PDB entry 9OJR | electron microscopy, 2.95 A resolution | chains A and H of the 7 polymer chains in the assembly

== Chain A ==
Name: Vesicle-fusing ATPase
Source organism: Cricetulus griseus
Notes: EC 3.6.4.6
Reference sequence: P18708 (NSF_CRIGR); residue numbers follow UniProt; this construct covers 1-744
Amino-acid sequence (747 residues; numbered -2 to 744; the number before each row is that of its first residue; numbers below 1 keep their minus sign (Gly-2 is residue -2)):
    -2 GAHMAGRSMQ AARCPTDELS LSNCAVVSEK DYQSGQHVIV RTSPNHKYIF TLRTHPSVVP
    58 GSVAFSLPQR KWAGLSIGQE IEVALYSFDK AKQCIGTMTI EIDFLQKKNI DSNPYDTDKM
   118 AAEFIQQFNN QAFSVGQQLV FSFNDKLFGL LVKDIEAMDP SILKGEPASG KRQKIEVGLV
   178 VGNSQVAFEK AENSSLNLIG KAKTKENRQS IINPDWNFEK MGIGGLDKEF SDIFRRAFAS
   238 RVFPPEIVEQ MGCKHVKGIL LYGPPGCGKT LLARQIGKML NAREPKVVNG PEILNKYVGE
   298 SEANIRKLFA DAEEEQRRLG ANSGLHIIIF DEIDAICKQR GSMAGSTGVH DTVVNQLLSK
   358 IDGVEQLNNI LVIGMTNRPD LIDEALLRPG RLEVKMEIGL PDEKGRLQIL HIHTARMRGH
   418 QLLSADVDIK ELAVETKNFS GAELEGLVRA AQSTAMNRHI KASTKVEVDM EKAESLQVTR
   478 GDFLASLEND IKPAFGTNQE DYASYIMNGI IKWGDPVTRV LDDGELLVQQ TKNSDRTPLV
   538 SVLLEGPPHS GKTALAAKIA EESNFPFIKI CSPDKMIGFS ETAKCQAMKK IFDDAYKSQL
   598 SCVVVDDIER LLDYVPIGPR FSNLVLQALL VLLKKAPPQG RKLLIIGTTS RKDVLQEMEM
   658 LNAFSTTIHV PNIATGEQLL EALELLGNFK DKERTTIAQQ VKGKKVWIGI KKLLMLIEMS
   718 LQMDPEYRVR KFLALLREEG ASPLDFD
Unresolved in the structure: -2 to 214, 741-744
Sequence notes: expression tag (-2 to 0)
UniProt features mapped onto this chain:
  - binding site (ATP): Asn505 to Trp510, Pro545 to Leu552
  - binding site (Mg(2+)): Thr550
  - modified residue: Lys105 (N6-acetyllysine), Ser207 (Phosphoserine), Tyr259 (Phosphotyrosine), Ser569 (Phosphoserine)
Ligand contacts:
  - ADP (adenosine-5'-diphosphate): Gly219, Ile220, Gly221, Pro262, Gly263, Cys264, Gly265, Lys266, Thr267, Leu268, Ile406, His410, Gly438, Ala439, Glu442
  - ATP (adenosine-5'-triphosphate), molecule 1: Lys251, Arg385, Arg388
  - ATP, molecule 2: Ile503, Met504, Asn505, Gly506, Ile507, Ile508, Trp510, Val514, Pro545, His546, Ser547, Gly548, Lys549, Thr550, Ala551, Leu552, Ile707, Lys708
From the paper describing this entry:
  - post-translational modification sites: Ser207 (citing earlier work)

== Chain H ==
Name: Synaptosomal-associated protein 25
Source organism: Rattus rattus
Reference sequence: P60881 (SNP25_RAT); residue numbers follow UniProt; this construct covers 1-83
Amino-acid sequence (84 residues; row label = number of the first residue in the row; numbering starts at 0):
     0 SMAEDADMRN ELEEMQRRAD QLADESLEST RRMLQLVEES KDAGIRTLVM LDEQGEQLER
    60 IEEGMDQINK DMKEAEKNLT DLGK
Unresolved in the structure: 0, 17-83
Sequence notes: expression tag (0)

== How chain A and chain H interact ==
Residue-residue contacts (9):
  Lys293(A) - Glu3(H)
  Lys293(A) - Asp4(H)  salt bridge
  Tyr294(A) - Glu3(H)
  Tyr294(A) - Asp4(H)
  Tyr294(A) - Met7(H)  hydrophobic
  Val295(A) - Glu3(H)
  Val295(A) - Asp4(H)
  Val295(A) - Asp6(H)
  Val346(A) - Met1(H)
Other interface residues (no listed pair), chain A (5 interface residues in all): Asn292

== Summary ==
The chain A/chain H interface involves 5 residues from each chain; the contacts include 1 salt bridge. Its one
salt-bridged contact is Lys293(A)-Asp4(H). Ligands of chain A: ATP and ADP. From UniProt: 14 ATP-binding
residues and Mg2+-binding residue Thr550(A) on chain A. From the paper: a modification site at Ser207(A).
Here chain A is Vesicle-fusing ATPase (Cricetulus griseus) and chain H is Synaptosomal-associated protein 25
(Rattus rattus). Entry 9OJR (21bin20S complex (NSF-alphaSNAP-2:1 syntaxin-1a:SNAP-25), non-hydrolyzing, class
3) was determined by electron microscopy, deposited together with 9OJU, 9OJZ, 9OK3, 9OK5, 9OKC, 9OLJ and 17
further entries.
